Entry 8DOW (electron microscopy, 3.69 A resolution); this record covers chains A and I of the 12 polymer chains in the assembly.

Chain A (and I):
Protein: Envelope glycoprotein gp120
From: Human immunodeficiency virus 1
Notes: chain I of this document is another copy of the same molecule, construct and numbering; everything in this record applies to it too
UniProt: A0A1W6IPB2 (A0A1W6IPB2_9HIV1); the construct lacks a stretch of the UniProt sequence and is renumbered around it, so the offset changes along the chain: 34-139 = UniProt 30-135; 148-309 = UniProt 136-297; 312-321 = UniProt 298-307; 322-358 = UniProt 309-345; 3 more segments
Chain sequence (463 residues; row label = number of the first residue in the row; note: 13 numbers in that range are skipped by the numbering (no residue carries them; nothing is unmodelled there)):
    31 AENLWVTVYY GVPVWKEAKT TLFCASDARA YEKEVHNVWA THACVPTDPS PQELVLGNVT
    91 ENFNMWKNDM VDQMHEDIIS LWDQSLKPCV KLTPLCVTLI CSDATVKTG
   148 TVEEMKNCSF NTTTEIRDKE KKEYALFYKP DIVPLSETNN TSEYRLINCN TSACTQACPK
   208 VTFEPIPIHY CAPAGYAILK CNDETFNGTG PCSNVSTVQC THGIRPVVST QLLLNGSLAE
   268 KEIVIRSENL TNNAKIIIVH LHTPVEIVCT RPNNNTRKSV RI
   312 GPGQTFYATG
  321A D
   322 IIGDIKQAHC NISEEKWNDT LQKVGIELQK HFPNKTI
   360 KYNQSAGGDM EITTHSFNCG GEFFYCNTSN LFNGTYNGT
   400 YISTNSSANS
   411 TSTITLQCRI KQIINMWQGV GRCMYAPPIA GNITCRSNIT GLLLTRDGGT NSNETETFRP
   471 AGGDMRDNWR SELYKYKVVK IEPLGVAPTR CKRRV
Unresolved in the structure: 31
Sequence notes: expression tag (31-33); conflict Asp133 (Asn129 in A0A1W6IPB2), Thr138 (Asn134 in A0A1W6IPB2), Cys201 (Val189 in A0A1W6IPB2), Cys433 (Ala417 in A0A1W6IPB2), Lys490 (Glu474 in A0A1W6IPB2), Glu492 (Gln476 in A0A1W6IPB2), Val496 (Ile480 in A0A1W6IPB2), Arg500 (Gly484 in A0A1W6IPB2), Cys501 (Ala485 in A0A1W6IPB2)
Disulfide bonds: Cys54-Cys74, Cys119-Cys205, Cys126-Cys196, Cys131-Cys155, Cys201-Cys433, Cys218-Cys247, Cys228-Cys239, Cys296-Cys331, Cys378-Cys445, Cys385-Cys418
Covalently attached groups: N-acetylglucosamine (NAG) linked to Asn154, Asn197, Asn234, Asn262, Asn301, Asn355, Asn362, Asn386, Asn442, Asn448; glycan linked to Asn332

How chain A and chain I interact:
Pairs across the interface - 19 pairs, chain A then chain I:
  Pro124(A) with Arg164(I), hydrogen bond (backbone-side chain)
  Cys126(A) with Glu162(I); Ile163(I); Arg164(I), hydrogen bond (backbone-backbone)
  Val127(A) with Ile163(I); Arg164(I); Asp165(I)
  Thr128(A) with Ile163(I); Asp165(I), hydrogen bond; Lys166(I)
  Thr160(A) with Arg164(I), hydrogen bond
  Glu167(A) with Arg164(I), salt bridge
  Arg192(A) with Ile163(I)
  Cys196(A) with Glu162(I); Pro313(I); Gly314(I)
  Asn197(A) with Glu162(I); Arg308(I)
  Thr198(A) with Gly314(I)
Also at the interface, not in a pair above, chain A (15 interface residues in all): Thr123, Asn158, Leu182, Ser199, Ala200

Summary:
15 residues of chain A and 8 residues of chain I are in contact; the contacts include 4 hydrogen bonds and 1
salt bridge. Polar contacts include Glu167(A)-Arg164(I), Pro124(A)-Arg164(I) and Thr128(A)-Asp165(I).
Both chains are Envelope glycoprotein gp120 (Human immunodeficiency virus 1). Entry 8DOW (Cryo-EM structure of
HIV-1 Env(CH848 10.17 DS.SOSIP_DT) in complex with DH1030.1 Fab) was determined by electron microscopy.
